PDB entry 6Z30 | X-ray diffraction, 1.50 A resolution | chain A

[Chain A]
Protein: Cation-independent mannose-6-phosphate receptor
Source organism: Homo sapiens
UniProtKB: P11717 (MPRI_HUMAN); numbering as in UniProt (aligned over 1222-1510)
Chain sequence (302 residues; row label = number of the first residue in the row):
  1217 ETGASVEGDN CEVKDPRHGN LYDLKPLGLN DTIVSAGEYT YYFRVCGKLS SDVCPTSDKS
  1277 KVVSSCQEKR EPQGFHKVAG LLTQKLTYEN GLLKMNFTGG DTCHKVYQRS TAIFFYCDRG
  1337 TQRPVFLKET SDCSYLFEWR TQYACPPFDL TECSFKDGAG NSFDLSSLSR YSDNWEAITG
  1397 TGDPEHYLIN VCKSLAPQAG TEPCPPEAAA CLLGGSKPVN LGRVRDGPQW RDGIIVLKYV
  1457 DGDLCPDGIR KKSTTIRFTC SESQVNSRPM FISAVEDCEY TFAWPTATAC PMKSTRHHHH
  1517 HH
Not modelled in the structure: 1217-1224, 1510-1518
Differences from the reference sequence: expression tag (1217-1221, 1511-1518)
Curated features (UniProtKB/Swiss-Prot):
  - glycosylation (N-linked (GlcNAc...) asparagine): N1246, N1312
Cystine bridges: C1227-C1262, C1270-C1282, C1319-C1349, C1333-C1361, C1369-C1408, C1420-C1427, C1461-C1494, C1476-C1506
Covalently attached groups: glycan linked to N1312
Reported in the primary citation:
  - post-translational modification sites: N1312
  - contacts within the chain: R1233-G1416 (hydrogen bond), R1233-Q1414 (hydrogen bond), R1233-P1419, N1306-G1416 (hydrogen bond), R1356-S1388 (hydrogen bond), H1234-P1362, D1365-S1410 (hydrogen bond), F1364-Y1387, R1335-Y1387, H1234-P1422
  - binding site for alpha-D-mannopyranose: Q1283, H1320, R1325, E1345, Y1351
  - specificity-determining residues: H1320 (proposed by the authors, not directly observed)

[Summary]
The paper reports a binding site for alpha-D-mannopyranose at Q1283, H1320 and R1325 among others; the
specificity determinant H1320.
Chain A is Cation-independent mannose-6-phosphate receptor (Homo sapiens); the structure, Human
cation-independent mannose 6-phosphate/ IGF2 receptor domains 9-10, was determined by X-ray diffraction
together with 6Z31 and 6Z32 from the same study.
